5KOF - chains C and A of the 4 polymer chains in the assembly; structure by X-ray diffraction, 2.40 A resolution.

Chain C:
Protein: Acyl carrier protein
Source organism: Escherichia coli
UniProt: B7MJ81 (ACP_ECO45); residues 0-77 here correspond to UniProt positions 1-78 (UniProt number = residue number + 1)
Amino-acid sequence (78 residues; row label = number of the first residue in the row; numbering starts at 0):
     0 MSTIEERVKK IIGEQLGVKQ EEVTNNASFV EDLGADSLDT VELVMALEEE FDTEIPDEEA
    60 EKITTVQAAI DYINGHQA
Unresolved in the structure: 0, 76-77
Glycans and other covalent adducts: compound 6W5 linked to S36
Curated features (UniProtKB/Swiss-Prot):
  - modified residue: S36 (O-(pantetheine 4'-phosphoryl)serine)
From the paper describing this entry:
  - binding site for the ligand 6W5: S36
  - conformationally variable residues: D56

Chain A:
Protein: 3-oxoacyl-[acyl-carrier-protein] synthase 1
Source organism: Escherichia coli
Notes: EC 2.3.1.41
UniProt: P0A954 (FABB_ECOL6); residues 1-406 here = UniProt positions 1-406
Amino-acid sequence (407 residues; numbered 0 to 406; the number before each row is that of its first residue; numbering starts at 0):
     0 AMKRAVITGL GIVSSIGNNQ QEVLASLREG RSGITFSQEL KDSGMRSHVW GNVKLDTTGL
    60 IDRKVVRFMS DASIYAFLSM EQAIADAGLS PEAYQNNPRV GLIAGSGGGS PRFQVFGADA
   120 MRGPRGLKAV GPYVVTKAMA SGVSACLATP FKIHGVNYSI SSACATSAHC IGNAVEQIQL
   180 GKQDIVFAGG GEELCWEMAC EFDAMGALST KYNDTPEKAS RTYDAHRDGF VIAGGGGMVV
   240 VEELEHALAR GAHIYAEIVG YGATSDGADM VAPSGEGAVR CMKMAMHGVD TPIDYLNSHG
   300 TSTPVGDVKE LAAIREVFGD KSPAISATKA MTGHSLGAAG VQEAIYSLLM LEHGFIAPSI
   360 NIEELDEQAA GLNIVTETTD RELTTVMSNS FGFGGTNATL VMRKLKD
Glycans and other covalent adducts: compound 6W5 linked to C163
Sequence notes: expression tag (0)
Small-molecule neighbours: 6W5 ([(3S)-2,2-dimethyl-3-oxidanyl-4-oxidanylidene-4-[[3-oxidanylidene-3-[2-(prop-2-enoylamino)ethylamino]propyl]amino]butyl] dihydrogen phosphate): F201, M204, G205, A206, V270, A271, P272, H298, T300, T302, V304, G305, H333, L335, F390, G391, F392
Curated features (UniProtKB/Swiss-Prot):
  - active site (For beta-ketoacyl synthase activity): C163, H298, H333
From the paper describing this entry:
  - binding site for 6W5: C163
  - catalytic residues: C163

Interface between chain C and chain A:
Contacting residue pairs (21):
  Q14(C) with R62(A), hydrogen bond (backbone-side chain)
  L15(C) with R62(A)
  G16(C) with R62(A)
  G33(C) with K63(A), hydrogen bond (backbone-side chain)
  D35(C) with R66(A), salt bridge
  L37(C) with F67(A), hydrophobic; P131(A), hydrophobic; Y132(A)
  D38(C) with R62(A), salt bridge; K63(A), salt bridge; R66(A), salt bridge; Y132(A), hydrogen bond
  V40(C) with P131(A), hydrophobic
  E41(C) with P131(A)
  V43(C) with K127(A)
  M44(C) with R124(A); K127(A); G130(A)
  E47(C) with R124(A), salt bridge; K127(A), salt bridge
  I54(C) with K127(A)
Other interface residues (no listed pair), chain C (15 interface residues in all): E13, D56
Other interface residues (no listed pair), chain A (10 interface residues in all): A128
Interface features reported in the paper:
  - residue pairs: L15(C)-R62(A) (backbone contact), D35(C)-K63(A), D35(C)-R66(A), D38(C)-R62(A) (salt bridge), D38(C)-K63(A) (salt bridge), D38(C)-R66(A) (salt bridge), E47(C)-R124(A), E47(C)-K127(A)
  - interface residues, chain C: L15(C), D35(C), L37(C), V40(C), M44(C)
  - hot spots on chain C (mutagenesis) - D38A (167 +/- 15 uM): decreased binding to FabB
  - interface residues, chain A: P131(A), Y132(A)

Overview:
15 residues of chain C and 10 residues of chain A are in contact, with 3 hydrogen bonds and 6 salt bridges.
Polar contacts include D35(C)-R66(A), D38(C)-R62(A) and D38(C)-K63(A). The authors report a backbone contact
between L15(C) and R62(A); contacts between D35(C) and K63(A), D35(C) and R66(A) and E47(C) and R124(A) among
others; salt bridges between D38(C) and R62(A), D38(C) and K63(A) and D38(C) and R66(A). The paper reports the
catalytic residue C163(A); D38A of chain C reduces binding to FabB.
Here chain C is Acyl carrier protein and chain A is 3-oxoacyl-[acyl-carrier-protein] synthase 1, both from
Escherichia coli. Entry 5KOF (Crosslinked Crystal Structure of Type II Fatty Acid Synthase Ketosynthase, FabB,
and Acyl Carrier Protein, AcpP) was determined by X-ray diffraction.
